5IMY - chains C and B of the 4 polymer chains in the assembly; structure by X-ray diffraction, 2.40 A resolution.

Chain C:
Protein: CD59 glycoprotein
From: Homo sapiens
UniProt: P13987 (CD59_HUMAN); residues 1-77 here correspond to UniProt positions 26-102 (UniProt number = residue number + 25)
Sequence (78 residues; each row starts with the number of its first residue; numbering starts at 0):
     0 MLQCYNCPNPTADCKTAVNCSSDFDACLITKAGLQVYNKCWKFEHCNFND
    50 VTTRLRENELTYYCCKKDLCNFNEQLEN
Differences from the reference sequence: initiating methionine (0)
UniProt features mapped onto this chain:
  - lipidation: Asn77 (GPI-anchor amidated asparagine)
  - glycosylation: Asn18 (N-linked (GlcNAc...) asparagine), Lys41 (N-linked (Glc) (glycation) lysine), Thr51 (O-linked (GalNAc...) threonine), Thr52 (O-linked (GalNAc...) threonine)
Disulfide bonds: Cys3-Cys26, Cys6-Cys13, Cys19-Cys39, Cys45-Cys63, Cys64-Cys69

Chain B:
Protein: Vaginolysin
From: Gardnerella vaginalis
UniProt: B2YGA4 (B2YGA4_GARVA); residues 29-516 here = UniProt positions 29-516
Sequence (490 residues; row label = number of the first residue in the row):
    27 SNAHMAPSAKDSEPATSCAAKKDSLNNYLWDLQYDKTNILARHGETIENK
    77 FSSDSFNKNGEFVVVEHQKKNITNTTSNLSVTSANDDRVYPGALFRADKN
   127 LMDNMPSLISANRAPITLSVDLPGFHGGESAVTVQRPTKSSVTSAVNGLV
   177 SKWNAQYGASHHVAARMQYDSASAQSMNQLKAKFGADFAKIGVPLKIDFD
   227 AVHKGEKQTQIVNFKQTYYTVSVDAPDSPADFFAPCTTPDSLKNRGVDNK
   277 RPPVYVSNVAYGRSMYVKFDTTSKSTDFQAAVEAAIKGVEIKPNTEFHRI
   327 LQNTSVCAVILGGSANGAAKVCTGNIDTLKALIQEGANLSTSSPAVPIAY
   377 TTSFVKDNEVATLQSNSDYIETKVSSYRNGYLTLDHRGAYVARYYIYWDE
   427 YGTEIDGTPYVRSRAWEGNGKYRTAHFNTTIQFKGNVRNLRIKLVEKTGL
   477 VWEPWRTVYDRSDLPLVRQRTISNWGTTLWPRVAETVKND
Disordered / not traced: 27-43, 516
Differences from the reference sequence: expression tag (27-28); conflict His30 (Met in B2YGA4), Met31 (Ala in B2YGA4), Cys333 (Thr in B2YGA4), Cys348 (Ile in B2YGA4)
Disulfide bonds: Cys44-Cys262, Cys333-Cys348
What the authors report for this chain:
  - contacts within the chain: Glu479-Arg482 (salt bridge)

How chain C and chain B interact:
Pairs across the interface (26):
  Gln2(C) with Glu316(B)
  Tyr4(C) with Ala310(B); Lys313(B)
  Asp12(C) with Tyr195(B); Lys313(B), salt bridge
  Cys13(C) with Lys313(B)
  Lys14(C) with Lys313(B); Val315(B)
  Ala16(C) with Val315(B), hydrophobic
  Lys66(C) with Thr302(B)
  Asp67(C) with Ala306(B); Phe323(B)
  Leu68(C) with Ala306(B); Ala310(B), hydrophobic; Phe323(B), hydrophobic
  Phe71(C) with Ala306(B), hydrophobic; Glu309(B); Lys313(B)
  Glu73(C) with Asp196(B); Ser197(B), hydrogen bond (side chain-backbone); Lys209(B), salt bridge; Glu309(B)
  Glu76(C) with Asn97(B); Ile98(B); Thr99(B), hydrogen bond (side chain-backbone)
  Asn77(C) with Thr99(B)
Also at the interface, not in a pair above, chain B (18 interface residues in all): Asp303, Gln305, Thr321

Summary:
Chain C and chain B form an interface of 13 and 18 residues respectively; the contacts include 2 hydrogen
bonds and 2 salt bridges. Polar pairs include Asp12(C)-Lys313(B), Glu73(C)-Lys209(B) and Glu73(C)-Ser197(B).
The paper reports contacts within the chain involving Glu479(B) and Arg482(B).
Here chain C is CD59 glycoprotein (Homo sapiens) and chain B is Vaginolysin (Gardnerella vaginalis). Entry
5IMY (Trapped Toxin) was determined by X-ray diffraction (same publication as 5IMT and 5IMW).
